Entry 8G5K (electron microscopy, 2.90 A resolution); this record covers chains A and T of the 5 polymer chains in the assembly.

== Chain A ==
Molecule: DNA polymerase subunit gamma-1
Source organism: Homo sapiens
Notes: EC 2.7.7.7
UniProt: P54098 (DPOG1_HUMAN); residues 1-1239 here = UniProt positions 1-1239
Chain sequence (1239 residues; numbered 1 to 1239; the number before each row is that of its first residue):
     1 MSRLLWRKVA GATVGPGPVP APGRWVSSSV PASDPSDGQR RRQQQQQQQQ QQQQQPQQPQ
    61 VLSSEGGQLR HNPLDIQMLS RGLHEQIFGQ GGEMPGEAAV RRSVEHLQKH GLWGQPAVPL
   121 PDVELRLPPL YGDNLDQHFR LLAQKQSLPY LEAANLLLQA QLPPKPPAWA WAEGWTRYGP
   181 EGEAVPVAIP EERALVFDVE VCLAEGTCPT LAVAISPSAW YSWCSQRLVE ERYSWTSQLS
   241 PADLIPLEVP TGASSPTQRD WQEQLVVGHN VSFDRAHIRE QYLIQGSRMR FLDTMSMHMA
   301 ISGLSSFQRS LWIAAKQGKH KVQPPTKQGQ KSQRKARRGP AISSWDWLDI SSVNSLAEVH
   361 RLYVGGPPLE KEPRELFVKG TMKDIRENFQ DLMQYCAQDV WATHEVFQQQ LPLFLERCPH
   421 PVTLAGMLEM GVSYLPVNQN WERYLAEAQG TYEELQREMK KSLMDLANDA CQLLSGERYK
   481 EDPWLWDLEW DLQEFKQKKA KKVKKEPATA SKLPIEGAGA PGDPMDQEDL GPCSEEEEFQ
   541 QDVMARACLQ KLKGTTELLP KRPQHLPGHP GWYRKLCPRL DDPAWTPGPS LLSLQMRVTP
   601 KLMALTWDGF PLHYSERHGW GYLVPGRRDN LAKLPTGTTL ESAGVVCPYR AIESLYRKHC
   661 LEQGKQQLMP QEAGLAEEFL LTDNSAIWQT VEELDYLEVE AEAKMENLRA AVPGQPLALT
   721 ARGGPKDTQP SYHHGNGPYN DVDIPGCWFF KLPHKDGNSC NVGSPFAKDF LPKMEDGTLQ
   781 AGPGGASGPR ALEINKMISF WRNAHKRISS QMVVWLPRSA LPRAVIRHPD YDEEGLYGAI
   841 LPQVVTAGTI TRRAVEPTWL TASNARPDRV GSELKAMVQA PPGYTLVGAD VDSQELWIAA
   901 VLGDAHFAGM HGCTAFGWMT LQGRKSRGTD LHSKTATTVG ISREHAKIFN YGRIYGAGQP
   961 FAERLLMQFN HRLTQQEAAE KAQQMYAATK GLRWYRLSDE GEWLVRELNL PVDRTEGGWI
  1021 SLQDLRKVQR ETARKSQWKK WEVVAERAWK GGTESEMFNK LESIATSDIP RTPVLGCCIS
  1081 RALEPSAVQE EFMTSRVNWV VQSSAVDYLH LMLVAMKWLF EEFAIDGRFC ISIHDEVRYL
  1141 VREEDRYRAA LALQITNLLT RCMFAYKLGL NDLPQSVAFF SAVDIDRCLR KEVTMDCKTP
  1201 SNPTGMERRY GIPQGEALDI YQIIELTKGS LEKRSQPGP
Unresolved in the structure: 1-77, 250-261, 317-339, 496-533, 627-738, 994-1053, 1228-1239
What the authors report for this chain:
  - catalytic residues: Asp198, Glu200
  - binding site for Mismatched Primer DNA: Arg309, Asn803, Arg807
  - mutagenesis - R309A: decreased catalytic activity (exonuclease activity)
  - disease-associated variants - R807P: decreased catalytic activity (proofreading activity)

== Chain T ==
Molecule: Template DNA
Sequence (26 nucleotides; row label = number of the first residue in the row; numbers below 1 keep their minus sign (DA-2 is residue -2)):
    -2 ACACACGCGC GCCGCAGACT GTCTTC
Unresolved in the structure: -2 to 3, 22-23

== Interface between chain A and chain T ==
Pairs across the interface (13; chain A residue first):
  Phe307(A) with DG4(T), phosphate contact
  Arg309(A) with DG4(T), base contact
  Ser310(A) with DG4(T), hydrogen bond to the base
  Leu558(A) with DT21(T), phosphate contact
  Leu559(A) with DC20(T), phosphate contact; DT21(T), phosphate contact
  Ser593(A) with DG11(T), phosphate contact
  Gln595(A) with DG11(T), phosphate contact
  Met596(A) with DG11(T), phosphate contact; DC12(T), phosphate contact
  Arg597(A) with DG11(T), phosphate contact; DC12(T), hydrogen bond to the phosphate; DA13(T), salt bridge to the phosphate
Also at the interface, not in a pair above, chain A (11 interface residues in all): Ser306, Val598
Also at the interface, not in a pair above, chain T (7 interface residues in all): DC10

== In short ==
Chain A and chain T form an interface of 11 and 7 residues respectively; the contacts include 2 hydrogen bonds
and 1 salt bridge. Among the polar pairs are Ser310(A)-DG4(T), Arg597(A)-DC12(T) and Arg597(A)-DA13(T). The
paper reports catalytic residues Asp198(A) and Glu200(A); R309A of chain A reduces catalytic activity
(exonuclease activity).
Chain A is DNA polymerase subunit gamma-1 (Homo sapiens) and chain T is Template DNA; the structure, Cryo-EM
structure of the Wedge Alignment Complex (VIII) of Human Mitochondrial DNA Polymerase Gamma, was determined by
electron microscopy together with 8G5I, 8G5J, 8G5L, 8G5N, 8G5O, 8G5P and 8T7E from the same study.
